Entry 6FYW (X-ray diffraction, 2.20 A resolution); this record covers chains B and C of the 3 polymer chains in the assembly.

== Chain B ==
Molecule: Hemagglutinin
From: Influenza B virus (B/Brisbane/60/2008)
UniProtKB: C0LT35 (C0LT35_9INFB); residues 348-526 here correspond to UniProt positions 363-541 (UniProt number = residue number + 15)
Sequence (179 residues; row label = number of the first residue in the row):
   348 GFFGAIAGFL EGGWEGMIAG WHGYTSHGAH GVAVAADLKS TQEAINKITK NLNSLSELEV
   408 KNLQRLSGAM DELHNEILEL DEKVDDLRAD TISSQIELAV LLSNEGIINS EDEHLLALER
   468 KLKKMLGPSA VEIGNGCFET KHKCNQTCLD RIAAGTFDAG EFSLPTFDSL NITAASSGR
Not modelled in the structure: 348-367, 373-380, 481-526
Construct notes: conflict Ser524 (Leu539 in C0LT35), Gly525 (Asn540 in C0LT35), Arg526 (Asp541 in C0LT35)

== Chain C ==
Molecule: Single domain antibody SD83
From: Lama glama
Notes: antibody fragment or engineered binder
Sequence (129 residues; each row starts with the number of its first residue; a row labelled like 82A-82C holds insertion residues (82A, then the next letters in order)):
     1 EVQLVESGGG LVQPGGSLRL SCAATGFTLE NKAIGWFRQT PGSEREGVLC IS
   52A K
    53 SGSWTYYTDS MRGRFTISRD NAENTVYLQM
82A-82C DSL
    83 KPEDTAVYYC ATTTAGGG
100A-100L LCWDGTTFSRLA
   101 SSWGQGTQVT VSS
Disulfides: Cys22-Cys92, Cys50-Cys100B

== Interface between chain B and chain C ==
Pairs across the interface (10; chain B residue first):
  Thr396(B) - Ala97(C)
  Leu399(B) - Trp100C(C)  hydrophobic
  Leu399(B) - Leu100K(C)  hydrophobic
  Asn400(B) - Ala97(C)
  Asn400(B) - Gly98(C)  hydrogen bond (side chain-backbone)
  Asn400(B) - Gly99(C)
  Ser403(B) - Gly98(C)
  Ser403(B) - Gly99(C)
  Ser403(B) - Trp100C(C)
  Glu404(B) - Gly99(C)
Interface residues without a listed pair, chain C (6 interface residues in all): Thr96

== Summary ==
5 residues of chain B face 6 of chain C across their interface, with 1 hydrogen bond. The hydrogen-bonded pair
is Asn400(B)-Gly98(C).
Here chain B is Hemagglutinin (Influenza B virus (B/Brisbane/60/2008)) and chain C is Single domain antibody
SD83 (Lama glama). Entry 6FYW (Structure of B/Brisbane/60/2008 Influenza Hemagglutinin in complex with SD83)
was determined by X-ray diffraction, deposited together with 6CNV, 6FYT and 6FYU.
